Entry 7Z8N (X-ray diffraction, 2.64 A resolution); this record covers chains A and C of the 4 polymer chains in the assembly.

== Chain A (and C) ==
Protein: Histidine kinase
Organism: Pseudomonas aeruginosa PAO1
Notes: EC 2.7.13.3; chain C of this document is another copy of the same molecule, construct and numbering; everything in this record applies to it too
UniProt: G3XD98 (G3XD98_PSEAE); residue numbers follow UniProt; this construct covers 220-512
Amino-acid sequence (317 residues; numbered 196 to 512; the number before each row is that of its first residue):
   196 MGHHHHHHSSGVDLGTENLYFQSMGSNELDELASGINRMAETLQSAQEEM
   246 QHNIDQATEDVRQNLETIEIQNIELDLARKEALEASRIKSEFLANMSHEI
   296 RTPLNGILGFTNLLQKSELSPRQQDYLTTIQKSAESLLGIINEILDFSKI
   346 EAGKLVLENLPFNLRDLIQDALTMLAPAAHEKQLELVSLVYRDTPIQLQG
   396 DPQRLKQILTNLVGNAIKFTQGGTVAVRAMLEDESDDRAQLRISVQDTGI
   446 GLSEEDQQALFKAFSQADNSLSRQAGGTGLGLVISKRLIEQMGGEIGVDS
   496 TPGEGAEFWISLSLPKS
Not modelled in the structure: 196-220
Differences from the reference sequence: initiating methionine (196); expression tag (197-219)
Modified / non-standard residues: Mse-196, Mse-219 (selenomethionine); Mse-234, Mse-245, Mse-291, Mse-369, Mse-425, Mse-487 (selenomethionine; parent Met)
Metal / ion sites: Ca2+ near Gly-500 (its only coordinating residue here)
What the authors report for this chain:
  - post-translational modification sites: His-293 (proposed by the authors, not directly observed)
  - self-association interface (contacts with another copy of this molecule); pairs are residue here / residue on that copy: Asn-259/Asn-259
  - mutagenesis - N410D: abolished catalytic activity (citing earlier work)
  - mutagenesis - N410D: abolished signaling

== Interface between chain A and chain C ==
Residue-residue contacts (13; chain A residue first):
  Leu-224(A) with Ala-252(C); Thr-253(C); Val-256(C), hydrophobic
  Ala-228(A) with Ile-249(C), hydrophobic
  Ile-231(A) with Mse-245(C); Ile-249(C), hydrophobic
  Ala-235(A) with Gln-242(C)
  Gln-242(A) with Ile-231(C), hydrogen bond (side chain-backbone); Ala-235(C)
  Gln-246(A) with Ile-231(C)
  Ile-249(A) with Leu-227(C); Ile-231(C), hydrophobic
  Thr-253(A) with Leu-224(C)
Other interface residues (no listed pair), chain A (12 interface residues in all): Ser-221, Leu-227, Asn-232, Ala-252
Other interface residues (no listed pair), chain C (11 interface residues in all): Ala-228

== Summary ==
The interface between chain A and chain C involves 12 residues on one side and 11 on the other; the contacts
include 1 hydrogen bond. Its one hydrogen-bonded contact is Gln-242(A)/Ile-231(C). The paper reports that
N410D of chain A abolishes catalytic activity; a modification site at His-293(A).
Chain A and chain C are both Histidine kinase (Pseudomonas aeruginosa PAO1); the structure, GacS histidine
kinase from Pseudomonas aeruginosa, was determined by X-ray diffraction together with 7QZ2 and 7QZO from the
same study.
